Entry 6MDN (electron microscopy, 4.40 A resolution (low resolution: residue-level contacts below are approximate; hydrogen-bond / salt-bridge calls are withheld)); this record covers chains I and L of the 11 polymer chains in the assembly.

== Chain I ==
Protein: Syntaxin-1A
Source organism: Rattus norvegicus
Reference sequence: P32851 (STX1A_RAT); residues 1-256 here = UniProt positions 1-256
Amino-acid sequence (256 residues; row label = number of the first residue in the row):
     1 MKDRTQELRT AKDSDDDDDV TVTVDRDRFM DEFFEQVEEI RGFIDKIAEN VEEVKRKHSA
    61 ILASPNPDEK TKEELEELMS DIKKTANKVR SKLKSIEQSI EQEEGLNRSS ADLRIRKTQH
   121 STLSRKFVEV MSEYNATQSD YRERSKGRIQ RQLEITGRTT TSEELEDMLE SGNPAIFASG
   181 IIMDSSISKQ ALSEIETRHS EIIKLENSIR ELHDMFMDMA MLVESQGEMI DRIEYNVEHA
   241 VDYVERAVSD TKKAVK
Unresolved in the structure: 1-190
Sequence notes: conflict Ser145 (Cys in P32851)
Swiss-Prot annotation at these positions:
  - site: Lys253, Ala254 (Microbial infection: Cleavage)
  - modified residue (Phosphoserine): Ser14, Ser64, Ser95, Ser188
  - cross-link (Glycyl lysine isopeptide (Lys-Gly)): Lys252 (interchain with G-Cter in SUMO), Lys253 (interchain with G-Cter in SUMO), Lys256 (interchain with G-Cter in SUMO)

== Chain L ==
Protein: Alpha-soluble NSF attachment protein
Source organism: Rattus norvegicus
Reference sequence: P54921 (SNAA_RAT); numbering as in UniProt (aligned over 1-278)
Amino-acid sequence (313 residues; numbered -17 to 295; the number before each row is that of its first residue; numbers below 1 keep their minus sign (Met-17 is residue -17)):
   -17 MHHHHHHHHH HENLYFQGMD TSGKQAEAMA LLAEAERKVK NSQSFFSGLF GGSSKIEEAC
    43 EIYARAANMF KMAKNWSAAG NAFCQAAQLH LQLQSKHDAA TCFVDAGNAF KKADPQEAIN
   103 CLMRAIEIYT DMGRFTIAAK HHISIAEIYE TELVDVEKAI AHYEQSADYY KGEESNSSAN
   163 KCLLKVAGYA AQLEQYQKAI DIYEQVGTSA MDSPLLKYSA KDYFFKAALC HFCIDMLNAK
   223 LAVQKYEELF PAFSDSRECK LMKKLLEAHE EQNVDSYTES VKEYDSISRL DQWLTTMLLR
   283 IKKTIQGDEE DLR
Unresolved in the structure: -17 to 7, 294-295
Sequence notes: initiating methionine (-17); expression tag (-16 to 0, 279-295)

== How chain I and chain L interact ==
Residue-residue contacts (16):
  Arg210(I) - Asp267(L)
  Arg210(I) - Ser268(L)
  Arg210(I) - Ile269(L)
  Arg210(I) - Ser270(L)
  Arg210(I) - Arg271(L)
  His213(I) - Ser236(L)
  His213(I) - Arg239(L)
  Asp214(I) - Arg239(L)
  Glu224(I) - Leu197(L)
  Glu224(I) - Leu198(L)
  Glu228(I) - Ser159(L)
  Glu228(I) - Leu197(L)
  Arg232(I) - Thr118(L)
  Arg232(I) - Lys122(L)
  Arg232(I) - Tyr152(L)
  Arg232(I) - Ser160(L)
Interface residues without a listed pair, chain I (7 interface residues in all): Tyr243
Interface residues without a listed pair, chain L (16 interface residues in all): Arg116, Tyr205

== In short ==
The interface between chain I and chain L involves 7 residues on one side and 16 on the other.
Here chain I is Syntaxin-1A and chain L is Alpha-soluble NSF attachment protein, both from Rattus norvegicus.
Entry 6MDN (The 20S supercomplex engaging the SNAP-25 N-terminus (class 2)) was determined by electron
microscopy together with 6MDM, 6MDO and 6MDP from the same study.
